PDB entry 8PS5 | electron microscopy, 2.84 A resolution | chains A and D of the 6 polymer chains in the assembly

[Chain A (and D)]
Molecule: Shedu effector protein
From: Escherichia coli KTE10
Notes: chain D of this document is another copy of the same molecule, construct and numbering; everything in this record applies to it too
Sequence (411 residues; numbered -2 to 408; the number before each row is that of its first residue; numbers below 1 keep their minus sign (Ser-2 is residue -2)):
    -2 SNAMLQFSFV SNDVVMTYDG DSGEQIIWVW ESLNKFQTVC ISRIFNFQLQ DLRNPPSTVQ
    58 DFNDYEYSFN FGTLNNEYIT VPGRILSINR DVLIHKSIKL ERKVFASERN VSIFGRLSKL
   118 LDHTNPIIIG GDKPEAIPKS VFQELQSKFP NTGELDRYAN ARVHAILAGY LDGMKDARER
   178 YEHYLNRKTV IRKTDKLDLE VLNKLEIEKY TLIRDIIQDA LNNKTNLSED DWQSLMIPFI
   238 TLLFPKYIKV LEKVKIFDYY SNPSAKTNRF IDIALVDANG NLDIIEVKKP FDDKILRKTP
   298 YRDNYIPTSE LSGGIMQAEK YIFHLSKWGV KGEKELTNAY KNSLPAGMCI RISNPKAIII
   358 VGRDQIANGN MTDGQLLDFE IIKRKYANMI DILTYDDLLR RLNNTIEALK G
Unresolved in the structure: -2 to 0 (chain D: -2 to 0, 17-20)
Reported in the primary citation:
  - binding site for 40 nt DNA substrate: Trp25, Arg154, Tyr181, Lys263
  - binding site for 40 nt DNA substrate: Arg106, Lys116, Tyr256
  - mutagenesis - E226A, D269A, E283A, K285A: abolished catalytic activity on dsDNA

[How chain A and chain D interact]
Residue-residue contacts - 63 pairs, chain A then chain D:
  Tyr257(A) - Leu374(D)  hydrophobic
  Ser258(A) - Asp370(D)
  Ser258(A) - Leu374(D)
  Pro260(A) - Asp370(D)
  Arg294(A) - Ile303(D)
  Arg294(A) - Ser306(D)  hydrogen bond
  Tyr298(A) - Ser306(D)
  Tyr298(A) - Glu307(D)
  Arg299(A) - Glu226(D)  salt bridge
  Asp300(A) - Lys317(D)
  Asn301(A) - Gln314(D)
  Asn301(A) - Lys317(D)  hydrogen bond
  Tyr302(A) - Met313(D)
  Ile303(A) - Ser306(D)
  Ile303(A) - Ser309(D)
  Ile303(A) - Gly310(D)
  Ser306(A) - Arg294(D)  hydrogen bond
  Ser306(A) - Tyr298(D)
  Ser306(A) - Ile303(D)
  Glu307(A) - Tyr298(D)
  Ser309(A) - Ile303(D)
  Gly310(A) - Asn301(D)
  Gly310(A) - Ile303(D)
  Ile312(A) - Lys382(D)
  Met313(A) - Asn301(D)
  Met313(A) - Tyr302(D)
  Met313(A) - Asp375(D)
  Met313(A) - Ile378(D)  hydrophobic
  Met313(A) - Ile379(D)  hydrophobic
  Met313(A) - Lys382(D)
  Gln314(A) - Asn301(D)
  Glu316(A) - Ile378(D)
  Glu316(A) - Lys382(D)
  Lys317(A) - Asn301(D)  hydrogen bond
  Lys317(A) - Asp375(D)
  Lys317(A) - Ile378(D)
  Phe320(A) - Leu374(D)  hydrophobic
  Phe320(A) - Arg381(D)
  Asp370(A) - Tyr257(D)
  Asp370(A) - Ser258(D)
  Asp370(A) - Pro260(D)
  Leu374(A) - Tyr257(D)  hydrophobic
  Leu374(A) - Ser258(D)
  Leu374(A) - Phe320(D)  hydrophobic
  Leu374(A) - His321(D)
  Asp375(A) - Met313(D)
  Asp375(A) - Lys317(D)  salt bridge
  Ile378(A) - Met313(D)  hydrophobic
  Ile378(A) - Glu316(D)
  Ile378(A) - Lys317(D)
  Ile379(A) - Met313(D)  hydrophobic
  Arg381(A) - Phe320(D)
  Lys382(A) - Ile312(D)
  Lys382(A) - Met313(D)
  Lys382(A) - Glu316(D)
  Lys382(A) - Tyr383(D)
  Lys382(A) - Ala384(D)  hydrogen bond (backbone-backbone)
  Tyr383(A) - Lys382(D)
  Tyr383(A) - Tyr383(D)  hydrophobic
  Tyr383(A) - Ala384(D)
  Ala384(A) - Lys382(D)  hydrogen bond (backbone-backbone)
  Ala384(A) - Tyr383(D)
  Ala384(A) - Ala384(D)
Other interface residues (no listed pair), chain A (33 interface residues in all): Pro304, His321, Gly371, Asn385
Other interface residues (no listed pair), chain D (35 interface residues in all): Asp255, Asp300, Pro304, Lys324, Glu377, Asn385

[In short]
33 residues of chain A face 35 of chain D across their interface; the contacts include 6 hydrogen bonds and 2
salt bridges. Among the polar pairs are Arg299(A)-Glu226(D), Asp375(A)-Lys317(D) and Arg294(A)-Ser306(D). From
the paper: a binding site for 40 nt DNA substrate at Trp25(A), Arg154(A) and Tyr181(A) among others; E226A,
D269A and E283A of chain A, among others, abolish catalytic activity on dsDNA.
Chain A and chain D are both Shedu effector protein (Escherichia coli KTE10); the structure, Escherichia coli
SduA complex bound to DNA, was determined by electron microscopy together with 8PS4 and 8PS6 from the same
study.
